PDB entry 5KZC | X-ray diffraction, 3.25 A resolution | chains H and L of the 3 polymer chains in the assembly

# Chain H
Molecule: VRC01 Fab heavy chain
Organism: Homo sapiens
Notes: antibody fragment or engineered binder
Sequence (224 residues; numbered 1 to 216 plus 8 insertion-coded residues; the number before each row is that of its first residue; a row labelled like 82A-82C holds insertion residues (82A, then the next letters in order)):
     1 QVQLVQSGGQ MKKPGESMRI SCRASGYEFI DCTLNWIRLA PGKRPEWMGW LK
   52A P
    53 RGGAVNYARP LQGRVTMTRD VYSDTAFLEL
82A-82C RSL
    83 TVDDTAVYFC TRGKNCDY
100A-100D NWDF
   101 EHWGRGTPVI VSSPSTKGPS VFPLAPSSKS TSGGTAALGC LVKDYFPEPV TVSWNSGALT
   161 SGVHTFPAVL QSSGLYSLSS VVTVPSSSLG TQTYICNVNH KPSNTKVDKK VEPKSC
Disordered / not traced: 127-133, 214-216
Cystine bridges: Cys22-Cys92, Cys32-Cys98, Cys140-Cys196

# Chain L
Molecule: VRC01 Fab light chain
Organism: Homo sapiens
Notes: antibody fragment or engineered binder
Sequence (210 residues; row label = number of the first residue in the row; note: 6 numbers in that range are skipped by the numbering (no residue carries them; nothing is unmodelled there)):
     1 EIVLTQSPGT LSLSPGETAI ISCRTSQYGS
    33 LAWYQQRPGQ APRLVIYSGS TRAAGIPDRF SGSRWGPDYN LTISNLESGD FGVYYCQQY
    96 EFFGQGTKVQ VDIKRTVAAP SVFIFPPSDE QLKSGTASVV CLLNNFYPRE AKVQWKVDNA
   156 LQSGNSQESV TEQDSKDSTY SLSSTLTLSK ADYEKHKVYA CEVTHQGLRS PVTKSFNRGE
   216 C
Disordered / not traced: 1, 214-216
Cystine bridges: Cys23-Cys88, Cys136-Cys196

# Chain H / chain L interface
Pairs across the interface (64; chain H residue first):
  Leu39(H) with Gln38(L)
  Arg44(H) with Leu4(L), hydrogen bond (side chain-backbone); Phe98(L), hydrogen bond (side chain-backbone); Gly99(L); Gln100(L), hydrogen bond
  Pro45(H) with Tyr87(L), hydrophobic; Phe98(L), hydrophobic; Gly99(L)
  Trp47(H) with Glu96(L)
  Phe91(H) with Ala43(L), hydrophobic; Pro44(L)
  Lys96(H) with Tyr49(L)
  Tyr100(H) with Ser30(L), hydrogen bond; Tyr91(L)
  Trp100B(H) with Tyr36(L), hydrogen bond (backbone-side chain); Gln89(L), hydrogen bond (backbone-side chain); Tyr91(L); Glu96(L)
  Asp100C(H) with Tyr36(L); Leu46(L); Tyr49(L); Ser50(L)
  Phe100D(H) with Tyr36(L), hydrogen bond (backbone-side chain); Leu46(L); Gln89(L)
  Glu101(H) with Leu46(L); Ala55(L); Ala56(L), hydrogen bond (side chain-backbone)
  Trp103(H) with Tyr36(L), hydrophobic; Pro44(L), hydrogen bond (side chain-backbone)
  Gly104(H) with Ala43(L)
  Phe122(H) with Ser123(L); Gln126(L)
  Pro123(H) with Ser123(L), hydrogen bond (backbone-side chain)
  Leu124(H) with Phe120(L), hydrophobic; Val135(L), hydrophobic
  Ala125(H) with Phe120(L)
  Thr135(H) with Phe118(L)
  Ala137(H) with Phe118(L), hydrophobic; Phe120(L)
  Leu141(H) with Ser133(L)
  Lys143(H) with Gln126(L); Ser133(L); Thr182(L)
  His164(H) with Asn139(L); Asn140(L); Asp169(L), salt bridge; Ser176(L)
  Phe166(H) with Leu137(L), hydrophobic; Ser164(L); Thr166(L); Ser176(L); Leu177(L); Ser178(L)
  Pro167(H) with Ser164(L); Val165(L)
  Val169(H) with Gln162(L); Glu163(L)
  Leu170(H) with Gln162(L)
  Gln171(H) with Gln162(L), hydrogen bond (backbone-side chain); Thr182(L)
  Ser179(H) with Ser178(L), hydrogen bond
  Val181(H) with Leu137(L), hydrophobic
  Lys209(H) with Glu125(L), salt bridge
Interface residues without a listed pair, chain H (34 interface residues in all): Ala136, Leu138, Thr165, Thr183
Interface residues without a listed pair, chain L (41 interface residues in all): Ala34, Pro121, Thr131

# Overview
34 residues of chain H and 41 residues of chain L are in contact, with 12 hydrogen bonds and 2 salt bridges.
Polar contacts include His164(H)-Asp169(L), Lys209(H)-Glu125(L) and Arg44(H)-Leu4(L).
Chain H is VRC01 Fab heavy chain and chain L is VRC01 Fab light chain, both from Homo sapiens; the structure,
Crystal structure of an HIV-1 gp120 engineered outer domain with a Man9 glycan at position N276 ..., was
determined by X-ray diffraction together with 5D9Q from the same study.
